Entry 6DCQ (electron microscopy, 3.10 A resolution); this record covers chains F and H of the 10 polymer chains in the assembly.

[Chain F]
Molecule: Envelope glycoprotein gp160
Organism: Human immunodeficiency virus 1
Notes: fragment: GP41 domain residues 508-859
Reference sequence: A0A2H4K974 (A0A2H4K974_9HIV1); residues 512-863 here correspond to UniProt positions 508-859 (UniProt number = residue number - 4)
Chain sequence (352 residues; row label = number of the first residue in the row):
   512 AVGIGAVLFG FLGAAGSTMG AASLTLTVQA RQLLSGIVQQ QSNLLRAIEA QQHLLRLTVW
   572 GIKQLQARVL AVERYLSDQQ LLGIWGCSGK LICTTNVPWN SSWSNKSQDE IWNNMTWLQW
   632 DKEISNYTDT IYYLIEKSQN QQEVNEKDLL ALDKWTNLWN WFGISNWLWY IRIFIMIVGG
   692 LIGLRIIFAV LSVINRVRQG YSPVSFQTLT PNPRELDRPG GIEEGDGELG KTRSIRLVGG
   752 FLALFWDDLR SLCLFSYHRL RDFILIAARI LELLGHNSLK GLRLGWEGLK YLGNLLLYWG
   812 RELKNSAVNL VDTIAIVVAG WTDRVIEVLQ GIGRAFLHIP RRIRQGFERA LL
Disordered / not traced: 553-565, 664-863
Disulfides: Cys-598/Cys-604
Glycans and other covalent adducts: glycan linked to Asn-611, Asn-637; N-acetylglucosamine (NAG) linked to Asn-616, Asn-625
What the authors report for this chain:
  - post-translational modification sites: Asn-611, Asn-616, Asn-637

[Chain H]
Molecule: Immunoglobulin G PGT151 Fab, Heavy chain
Organism: Homo sapiens
Reference sequence: S6B291 (S6B291_HUMAN); residues 111-218 here correspond to UniProt positions 134-241 (UniProt number = residue number + 23)
Chain sequence (240 residues; row label = number of the first residue in the row; a row labelled like 82A-82C holds insertion residues (82A, then the next letters in order)):
     1 RVQLVESGGG VVQPGKSVRL SCVVSDFPFS KYPMYWVRQA PGKGLEWVAA IS
   52A G
    53 DAWHVVYSNS VQGRFLVSRD NVKNTLYLEM
82A-82C NSL
    83 KIEDTAVYRC ARMFQESG
100A-100R PPRLDRWSGRNYYYYSGM
   101 DVWGQGTTVT VSSASTKGPS VFPLAPSSKS TSGGTAALGC LVKDYFPEPV TVSWNSGALT
   161 SGVHTFPAVL QSSGLYSLSS VVTVPSSSLG TQTYICNVNH KPSNTKVDKR VEPKSCDK
Disordered / not traced: 1, 112-218
Disulfides: Cys-22/Cys-92

[How chain F and chain H interact]
Residue-residue contacts (6):
  Asn-637(F) / Ser-99(H)
  Asn-637(F) / Pro-100A(H)
  Tyr-638(F) / Pro-100A(H)  hydrophobic
  Asp-640(F) / Arg-100C(H)
  Asp-640(F) / Leu-100D(H)
  Asp-640(F) / Arg-100F(H)  salt bridge
Other interface residues (no listed pair), chain F (5 interface residues in all): Thr-641, Tyr-644
Other interface residues (no listed pair), chain H (6 interface residues in all): Pro-100B

[Summary]
The interface between chain F and chain H involves 5 residues on one side and 6 on the other, with 1 salt
bridge. Its one salt-bridged contact is Asp-640(F)/Arg-100F(H). N-acetylglucosamine is covalently linked to
Asn-616(F) and Asn-625(F). From the paper: modification sites Asn-611(F), Asn-616(F) and Asn-637(F).
Chain F is Envelope glycoprotein gp160 (Human immunodeficiency virus 1) and chain H is Immunoglobulin G PGT151
Fab, Heavy chain (Homo sapiens); the structure, Ectodomain of full length, wild type HIV-1 glycoprotein clone
PC64M18C043 in complex with PGT151 Fab, was determined by electron microscopy, deposited together with 6CA6.
